Entry 9G9T (electron microscopy, 1.80 A resolution); this record covers chains B and F of the 24 polymer chains in the assembly.

# Chain B
Name: Cytochrome c1, heme protein
Source organism: Toxoplasma gondii
UniProt: S7W9J5 (S7W9J5_TOXGG); residues 1-398 here = UniProt positions 1-398
Amino-acid sequence (398 residues; numbered 1 to 398; the number before each row is that of its first residue):
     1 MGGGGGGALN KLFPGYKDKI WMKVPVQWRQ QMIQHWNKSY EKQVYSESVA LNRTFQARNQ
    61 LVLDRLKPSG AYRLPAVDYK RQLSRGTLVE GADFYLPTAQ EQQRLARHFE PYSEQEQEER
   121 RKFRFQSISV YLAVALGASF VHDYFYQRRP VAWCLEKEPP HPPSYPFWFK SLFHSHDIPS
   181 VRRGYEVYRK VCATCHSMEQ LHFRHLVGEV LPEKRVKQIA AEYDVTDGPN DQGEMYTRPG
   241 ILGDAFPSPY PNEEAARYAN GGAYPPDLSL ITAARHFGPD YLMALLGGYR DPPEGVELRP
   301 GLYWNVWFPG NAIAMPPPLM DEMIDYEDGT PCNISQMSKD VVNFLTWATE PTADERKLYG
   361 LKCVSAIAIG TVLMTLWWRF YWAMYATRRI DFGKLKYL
Not modelled in the structure: 1-155
Covalently attached groups: heme c (HEC) linked to Cys192, Cys195
Metal / ion sites: heme c Fe near His196 (its only coordinating residue here)
Small-molecule neighbours: heme c (HEC): Val191, His196, Asn260, Ala263, Tyr264, Pro265, Pro266, Leu268, Ile271, Arg275, Tyr281, Leu282, Leu285, Leu286, Phe308, Ile313, Ala314, Met315, Pro318, Leu319, Leu345

# Chain F
Name: Putative ubiquinol-cytochrome c reductase hinge protein
Source organism: Toxoplasma gondii
UniProt: S7VSS5 (S7VSS5_TOXGG); residue numbers follow UniProt; this construct covers 1-89
Amino-acid sequence (89 residues; row label = number of the first residue in the row):
     1 MSYPYYCEFF VKFPNYIPPK DPAERLVDPR QKLEPGCTAR CSLWVNEYDA CTKRVRARTD
    61 NKGNCSGQYE ELHVCIDRCV AKDIFKYLK
Not modelled in the structure: 1
Disulfides: Cys37-Cys79, Cys41-Cys75

# Interface between chain B and chain F
Contacting residue pairs (51; chain B residue first):
  Lys157(B) - Glu70(F)  salt bridge
  Pro160(B) - Glu70(F)
  His161(B) - Arg78(F)  hydrogen bond (backbone-side chain)
  Pro163(B) - Ala81(F)  hydrophobic
  Ser164(B) - Glu8(F)  hydrogen bond
  Tyr165(B) - Ala81(F)  hydrophobic
  Tyr165(B) - Phe85(F)  hydrophobic
  Pro166(B) - Lys12(F)
  Pro166(B) - Phe85(F)
  Phe167(B) - Phe13(F)
  Trp168(B) - Phe13(F)  hydrophobic
  Phe169(B) - Tyr5(F)  hydrogen bond (backbone-side chain)
  Lys170(B) - Cys7(F)
  Lys170(B) - Glu8(F)  salt bridge
  Ser171(B) - Phe13(F)
  His174(B) - Phe13(F)
  Arg183(B) - Lys89(F)
  Thr272(B) - Pro4(F)  hydrogen bond (side chain-backbone)
  Ala273(B) - Tyr3(F)
  Pro279(B) - Pro4(F)
  Arg290(B) - Arg30(F)
  Arg290(B) - His73(F)
  Arg290(B) - Asp77(F)  salt bridge
  Asp291(B) - Tyr69(F)  hydrogen bond (backbone-side chain)
  Pro293(B) - Tyr48(F)
  Pro293(B) - Tyr69(F)  hydrophobic
  Glu294(B) - Tyr48(F)
  Glu294(B) - Arg56(F)  salt bridge
  Glu294(B) - Asn64(F)
  Glu294(B) - Cys65(F)  hydrogen bond (backbone-backbone)
  Gly295(B) - Gly63(F)
  Trp304(B) - Tyr69(F)  hydrophobic
  Val306(B) - Val74(F)  hydrophobic
  Trp307(B) - Asp77(F)  hydrogen bond
  Asp321(B) - Asp28(F)
  Glu322(B) - Leu26(F)
  Pro331(B) - Leu26(F)  hydrophobic
  Cys332(B) - Leu26(F)
  Asn333(B) - Arg25(F)  hydrogen bond (side chain-backbone)
  Asn333(B) - Pro29(F)
  Ser335(B) - Asp28(F)  hydrogen bond
  Ser335(B) - Leu88(F)
  Gln336(B) - Leu88(F)
  Gln336(B) - Lys89(F)  hydrogen bond (side chain-backbone)
  Lys339(B) - Phe85(F)
  Lys339(B) - Leu88(F)
  Lys339(B) - Lys89(F)  hydrogen bond (side chain-backbone)
  Thr346(B) - Tyr5(F)
  Thr349(B) - Pro4(F)
  Glu350(B) - Pro4(F)
  Lys357(B) - Tyr5(F)  hydrogen bond
Interface residues without a listed pair, chain B (44 interface residues in all): Leu172, Met283, Pro292, Val296, Thr330, Ile334, Arg356
Interface residues without a listed pair, chain F (34 interface residues in all): Val11, Pro14, Pro22, Val27, Thr52, Ser66, Ile84

# Overview
44 residues of chain B face 34 of chain F across their interface, with 12 hydrogen bonds and 4 salt bridges.
Polar contacts include Lys157(B)-Glu70(F), Lys170(B)-Glu8(F) and Arg290(B)-Asp77(F). Covalently linked heme c:
at Cys192(B).
Here chain B is Cytochrome c1, heme protein and chain F is Putative ubiquinol-cytochrome c reductase hinge
protein, both from Toxoplasma gondii. Entry 9G9T (Cryo-EM structure of the Toxoplasma gondii respiratory chain
complex III inhibited by ELQ-300) was determined by electron microscopy (same publication as 9I4X).
